Entry 7QN5 (electron microscopy, 2.50 A resolution); this record covers chains D and E of the 7 polymer chains in the assembly.

== Chain D ==
Name: Gamma-aminobutyric acid receptor subunit beta-3
From: Homo sapiens
UniProtKB: P28472 (GBRB3_HUMAN); residues -24 to 448 here correspond to UniProt positions 1-473 (UniProt number = residue number + 25)
Amino-acid sequence (473 residues; row label = number of the first residue in the row; numbers below 1 keep their minus sign (Met-24 is residue -24)):
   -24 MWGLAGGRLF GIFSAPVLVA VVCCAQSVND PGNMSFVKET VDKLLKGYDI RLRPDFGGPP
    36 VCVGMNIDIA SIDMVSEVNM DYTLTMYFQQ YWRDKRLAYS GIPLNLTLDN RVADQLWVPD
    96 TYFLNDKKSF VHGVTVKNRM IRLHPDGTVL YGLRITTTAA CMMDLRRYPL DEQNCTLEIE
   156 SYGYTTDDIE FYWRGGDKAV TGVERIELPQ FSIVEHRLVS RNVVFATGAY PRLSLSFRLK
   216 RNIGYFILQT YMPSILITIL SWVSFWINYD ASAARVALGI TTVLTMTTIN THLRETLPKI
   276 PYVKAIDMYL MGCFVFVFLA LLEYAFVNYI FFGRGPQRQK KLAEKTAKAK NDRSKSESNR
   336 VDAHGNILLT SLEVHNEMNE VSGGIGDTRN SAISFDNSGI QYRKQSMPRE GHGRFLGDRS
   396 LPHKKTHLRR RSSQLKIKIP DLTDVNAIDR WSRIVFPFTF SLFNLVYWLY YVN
Unresolved in the structure: -24 to 6, 308-421, 448
Cystine bridges: Cys136-Cys150
Covalent attachments: N-acetylglucosamine (NAG) linked to Asn80; glycan linked to Asn149
Swiss-Prot annotation at these positions:
  - binding site (benzamidine): Asp95 to Tyr97, Glu155 to Tyr157, Phe200
  - binding site (4-aminobutanoate): Tyr97, Glu155, Tyr157, Thr202
  - binding site (histamine): Tyr97, Ser156, Tyr157, Thr202
  - glycosylation (N-linked (GlcNAc...) asparagine): Asn8, Asn80, Asn149
What the authors report for this chain:
  - post-translational modification sites: Asn80, Asn149

== Chain E ==
Name: Gamma-aminobutyric acid receptor subunit delta
From: Homo sapiens
UniProtKB: O14764 (GBRD_HUMAN); residue numbers follow UniProt; this construct covers 1-452
Amino-acid sequence (472 residues; row label = number of the first residue in the row):
     1 MDAPARLLAP LLLLCAQQLR GTRAMNDIGD YVGSNLEISW LPNLDGLIAG YARNFRPGIG
    61 GPPVNVALAL EVASIDHISE ANMEYTMTVF LHQSWRDSRL SYNHTNETLG LDSRFVDKLW
   121 LPDTFIVNAK SAWFHDVTVE NKLIRLQPDG VILYSIRITS TVACDMDLAK YPMDEQECML
   181 DLESYGYSSE DIVYYWSESQ EHIHGLDKLQ LAQFTITSYR FTTELMNFKS AGQFPRLSLH
   241 FHLRRNRGVY IIQSYMPSVL LVAMSWVSFW ISQAAVPARV SLGITTVLTM TTLMVSARSS
   301 LPRASAIKAL DVYFWICYVF VFAALVEYAF AHFNADYRKK QKAKVKVSRP RAEMDVRNAI
   361 VLFSLSAAGV TQELAISRRQ RRVPGNLMGS YRSVGVETGE TKKEGAARSG GQGGIRARLR
   421 PIDADTIDIY ARAVFPAAFA AVNVIYWAAY AMGGSGGSGG SGKTETSQVA PA
Unresolved in the structure: 1-41, 337-423, 452-472
Sequence notes: expression tag (453-472)
Cystine bridges: Cys164-Cys178
Covalent attachments: N-acetylglucosamine (NAG) linked to Asn65, Asn103
Swiss-Prot annotation at these positions:
  - modified residue: Ser390 (Phosphoserine)
  - glycosylation (N-linked (GlcNAc...) asparagine): Asn103, Asn106
What the authors report for this chain:
  - specificity-determining residues: Glu71, His92 (proposed by the authors, not directly observed)

== Chain D / chain E interface ==
Pairs across the interface (87; chain D residue first):
  Gly7(D) - Gly60(E)
  Met9(D) - Arg56(E)
  Met9(D) - Gly58(E)  hydrogen bond (side chain-backbone)
  Met9(D) - Ile59(E)  hydrophobic
  Met9(D) - Arg99(E)
  Val12(D) - Phe55(E)  hydrophobic
  Lys13(D) - Gly50(E)
  Lys13(D) - Tyr51(E)
  Lys13(D) - Ala52(E)
  Val16(D) - Phe55(E)  hydrophobic
  Asp48(D) - Lys130(E)
  Val50(D) - Arg303(E)  hydrogen bond (backbone-side chain)
  Tyr62(D) - Phe125(E)
  Tyr62(D) - Val127(E)
  Tyr62(D) - Tyr185(E)  hydrophobic
  Gln64(D) - Ser230(E)  hydrogen bond
  Thr82(D) - Gly186(E)
  Thr82(D) - Tyr187(E)
  Thr82(D) - Asp191(E)
  Leu83(D) - Asn54(E)
  Leu83(D) - Phe55(E)  hydrophobic
  Leu83(D) - Tyr187(E)
  Asp84(D) - Arg53(E)
  Asp84(D) - Asn54(E)  hydrogen bond (backbone-backbone)
  Asp84(D) - Tyr187(E)  hydrogen bond (backbone-side chain)
  Arg86(D) - Arg53(E)
  Arg86(D) - Asp117(E)  salt bridge
  Arg86(D) - Leu119(E)  hydrogen bond (side chain-backbone)
  Phe105(D) - Lys130(E)
  His107(D) - Ala129(E)
  His107(D) - Lys130(E)
  Gly108(D) - Phe134(E)
  Val109(D) - Thr124(E)
  Val109(D) - Phe125(E)
  Val109(D) - Ala132(E)
  Val109(D) - Trp133(E)
  Val109(D) - Phe134(E)  hydrophobic
  Val109(D) - Ile158(E)  hydrophobic
  Thr110(D) - Leu91(E)
  Thr110(D) - Thr124(E)  hydrogen bond (side chain-backbone)
  Thr110(D) - Phe134(E)
  Thr110(D) - Ile156(E)
  Val111(D) - Asp123(E)
  Asn113(D) - Phe125(E)
  Asn113(D) - Tyr185(E)
  Arg114(D) - Tyr185(E)
  Met115(D) - Tyr185(E)
  Arg117(D) - Gly186(E)  hydrogen bond (side chain-backbone)
  Arg117(D) - Ala231(E)
  Gly127(D) - Tyr185(E)
  Leu128(D) - Tyr185(E)  hydrogen bond (backbone-side chain)
  Arg129(D) - Phe125(E)
  Arg129(D) - Ile126(E)  hydrogen bond (side chain-backbone)
  Arg129(D) - Val127(E)  hydrogen bond (side chain-backbone)
  Arg129(D) - Ala129(E)
  Arg129(D) - Tyr185(E)  hydrogen bond (backbone-side chain)
  Glu182(D) - Asp165(E)
  Pro184(D) - Arg303(E)
  Pro184(D) - Ser305(E)
  Gln185(D) - Arg303(E)
  Tyr220(D) - Arg298(E)
  Tyr220(D) - Pro302(E)
  Tyr220(D) - Ala304(E)
  Tyr220(D) - Ser305(E)
  Leu223(D) - Ile307(E)  hydrophobic
  Leu223(D) - Trp315(E)  hydrophobic
  Gln224(D) - Met294(E)
  Gln224(D) - Val295(E)  hydrogen bond (side chain-backbone)
  Gln224(D) - Arg298(E)  hydrogen bond
  Pro228(D) - Thr291(E)
  Leu231(D) - Tyr318(E)
  Ile234(D) - Phe322(E)  hydrophobic
  Leu235(D) - Leu288(E)  hydrophobic
  Leu235(D) - Leu325(E)  hydrophobic
  Trp241(D) - Phe333(E)  hydrophobic
  Ile242(D) - His332(E)
  Asn243(D) - His332(E)  hydrogen bond (backbone-side chain)
  Ala246(D) - Val276(E)  hydrophobic
  Ala248(D) - Pro277(E)  hydrophobic
  Ala249(D) - Val276(E)  hydrophobic
  Ala249(D) - Val280(E)  hydrophobic
  Leu253(D) - Ile284(E)  hydrophobic
  Thr256(D) - Ile284(E)
  Thr256(D) - Leu288(E)
  Thr260(D) - Leu288(E)
  His267(D) - Ser299(E)
  Arg428(D) - Phe333(E)
Other interface residues (no listed pair), chain D (57 interface residues in all): Ser51, Glu52, Leu79, Val87, Gln90, Thr131, Phe186, Ile232, Val238, Ala252
Other interface residues (no listed pair), chain E (63 interface residues in all): Pro57, Gln93, Trp120, Leu121, Pro122, Ser188, Phe234, Val287, Ala329

== Summary ==
Chain D and chain E form an interface of 57 and 63 residues respectively; the contacts include 15 hydrogen
bonds and 1 salt bridge. Polar pairs include Arg86(D)-Asp117(E), Met9(D)-Gly58(E) and Val50(D)-Arg303(E).
Covalently linked N-acetylglucosamine: at Asn80(D). N-acetylglucosamine is covalently linked to Asn65(E) and
Asn103(E). The paper reports specificity determinants Glu71(E) and His92(E); modification sites Asn80(D) and
Asn149(D).
Chain D is Gamma-aminobutyric acid receptor subunit beta-3 and chain E is Gamma-aminobutyric acid receptor
subunit delta, both from Homo sapiens; the structure, Cryo-EM structure of human full-length extrasynaptic
alpha4beta3delta GABA(A)R in complex with nanobody Nb25, was determined by electron microscopy together with
7QN6, 7QN7, 7QN8, 7QN9, 7QNA, 7QNB and 3 further entries from the same study.
